PDB entry 5Y5S | X-ray diffraction, 1.90 A resolution | chains L and 9 of the 36 polymer chains in the assembly

# Chain L
Name: Photosynthetic reaction center L subunit
Source organism: Thermochromatium tepidum
UniProtKB: D2Z0P3 (D2Z0P3_THETI); residue numbers follow UniProt; this construct covers 1-281
Amino-acid sequence (281 residues; each row starts with the number of its first residue):
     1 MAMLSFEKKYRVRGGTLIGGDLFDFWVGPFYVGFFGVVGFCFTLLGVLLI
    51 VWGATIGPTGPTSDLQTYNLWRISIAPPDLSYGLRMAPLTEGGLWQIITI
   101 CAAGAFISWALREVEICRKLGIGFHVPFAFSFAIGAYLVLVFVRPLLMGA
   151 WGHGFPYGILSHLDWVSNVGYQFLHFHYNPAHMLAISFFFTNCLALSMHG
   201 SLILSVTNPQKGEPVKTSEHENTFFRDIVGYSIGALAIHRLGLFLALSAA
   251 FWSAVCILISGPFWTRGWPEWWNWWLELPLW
Unresolved in the structure: 1
Bound ions: Fe ion: H199, H239 (shared with 3 residues of chain M)
Small-molecule neighbours:
  - bacteriochlorophyll a (BCL), molecule 1: V47, I50, F106, Y137, L140, F155, I159, L160, H162, L163, W165, V166
  - bacteriochlorophyll a (BCL), molecule 2: F106, F130, A133, I134, A136, Y137, L140, W165, V166, S167, V169, G170, Y171, F176, H177, H182, A185, I186, F189, F190, S253, A254, C256, I257
  - bacteriochlorophyll a (BCL), molecule 3: V166, Y171, H177, F190
  - bacteriochlorophyll a (BCL), molecule 4: H177, H182, M183, I186, S187, F190, T191, L194
  - bacteriopheophytin a (BPH), molecule 1: F42, T43, G46, V47, I98, C101, A102, A105, F106, W109, E113, V126, A129, F130, F132, A133, Y137, F155, Y157, G158, I159, H162, F189, A246, L247, A250
  - bacteriopheophytin a (BPH), molecule 2: F190, C193, L194, S197, M198, F225, I228, V229
  - menaquinone 8 (MQ8): F30, F40, T43, L44, L48, W109
  - Ubiquinone-8 (UQ8), molecule 1: F23, F34, V37, V38, C41, F42, L45, I100, C101
  - Ubiquinone-8 (UQ8), molecule 2: F35, V38, F42, L84, R85, M86, W95, Q96, T99, I100, A103, G104, I107, S108, V141, F142, W151
  - Ubiquinone-8 (UQ8), molecule 3: P180, M183, L184, S187, W272
  - Ubiquinone-8 (UQ8), molecule 4: L184, S187, F188, T191, A195, M198, H199, L202, I203, E221, N222, F225, V229, Y231, S232, I233, G234, A235, I238, L241, F244, L245

# Chain 9
Name: LH1 alpha polypeptide
Source organism: Thermochromatium tepidum
UniProtKB: D2Z0P2 (D2Z0P2_THETI); numbering as in UniProt (aligned over 1-61)
Amino-acid sequence (61 residues; numbered 1 to 61; the number before each row is that of its first residue):
     1 MFTMNANLYKIWLILDPRRVLVSIVAFQIVLGLLIHMIVLSTDLNWLDDN
    51 IPVSYQALGKK
Unresolved in the structure: 1-2, 60-61
Bound ions: Ca2+: W46, D49, I51 (shared with 1 residue of chain 8)
Small-molecule neighbours:
  - bacteriochlorophyll a (BCL), molecule 1: V25, Q28, I29, G32, H36, W46, L47
  - bacteriochlorophyll a (BCL), molecule 2: Q28, L31, G32, I35, H36, V39, L44
  - spirilloxanthin (CRT), molecule 1: N7, L8, K10, I11, I14
  - spirilloxanthin (CRT), molecule 2: L21, I24, F27, Q28, L31, L34, I35, I38
  - spirilloxanthin (CRT), molecule 3: I29, G32, L33, H36, M37

# How chain L and chain 9 interact
Residue-residue contacts - 20 pairs, chain L then chain 9:
  D21(L) - R18(9)  hydrogen bond (backbone-side chain)
  L22(L) - R18(9)
  F25(L) - R18(9)
  F25(L) - R19(9)
  W26(L) - R19(9)  hydrogen bond (backbone-side chain)
  V27(L) - R19(9)
  V37(L) - V22(9)  hydrophobic
  C41(L) - A26(9)  hydrophobic
  C41(L) - V30(9)
  L44(L) - V30(9)  hydrophobic
  L45(L) - V30(9)
  L45(L) - M37(9)  hydrophobic
  L48(L) - L34(9)  hydrophobic
  L49(L) - L34(9)  hydrophobic
  L49(L) - M37(9)  hydrophobic
  W52(L) - I38(9)  hydrophobic
  W52(L) - S41(9)  hydrogen bond
  L89(L) - M37(9)
  L89(L) - L40(9)  hydrophobic
  T90(L) - S41(9)
Other interface residues (no listed pair), chain L (18 interface residues in all): F23, D24, F40, I97
Other interface residues (no listed pair), chain 9 (13 interface residues in all): F27, L33, T42

# Summary
The interface between chain L and chain 9 involves 18 residues on one side and 13 on the other, with 3
hydrogen bonds. Polar pairs include D21(L)-R18(9), W26(L)-R19(9) and W52(L)-S41(9).
Chain L is Photosynthetic reaction center L subunit and chain 9 is LH1 alpha polypeptide, both from
Thermochromatium tepidum; the structure, Structure of photosynthetic LH1-RC super-complex at 1.9 angstrom
resolution, was determined by X-ray diffraction.
